PDB entry 5E0S | X-ray diffraction, 2.90 A resolution | chains C and J of the 14 polymer chains in the assembly

Chain C:
Molecule: ATP-dependent Clp protease proteolytic subunit 2
From: Mycobacterium tuberculosis (strain CDC 1551 / Oshkosh)
Notes: EC 3.4.21.92
UniProt: P9WPC2 (CLPP2_MYCTO); residues 1-214 here = UniProt positions 1-214
Chain sequence (214 residues; row label = number of the first residue in the row):
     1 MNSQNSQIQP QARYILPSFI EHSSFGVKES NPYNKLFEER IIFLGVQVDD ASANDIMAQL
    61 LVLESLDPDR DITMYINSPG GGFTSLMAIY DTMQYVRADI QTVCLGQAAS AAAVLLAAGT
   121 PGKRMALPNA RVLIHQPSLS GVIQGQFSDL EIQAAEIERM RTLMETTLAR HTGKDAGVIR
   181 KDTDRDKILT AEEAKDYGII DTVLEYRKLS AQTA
Disordered / not traced: 1-13, 211-214
Swiss-Prot annotation at these positions:
  - active site: S110 (Nucleophile), H135

Chain J:
Molecule: ATP-dependent Clp protease proteolytic subunit 1
From: Mycobacterium tuberculosis (strain CDC 1551 / Oshkosh)
Notes: EC 3.4.21.92
UniProt: P9WPC4 (CLPP1_MYCTO); residue numbers follow UniProt; this construct covers 1-200
Chain sequence (200 residues; each row starts with the number of its first residue):
     1 MSQVTDMRSN SQGLSLTDSV YERLLSERII FLGSEVNDEI ANRLCAQILL LAAEDASKDI
    61 SLYINSPGGS ISAGMAIYDT MVLAPCDIAT YAMGMAASMG EFLLAAGTKG KRYALPHARI
   121 LMHQPLGGVT GSAADIAIQA EQFAVIKKEM FRLNAEFTGQ PIERIEADSD RDRWFTAAEA
   181 LEYGFVDHII TRAHVNGEAQ
Disordered / not traced: 1-14, 193-200
Swiss-Prot annotation at these positions:
  - active site: S98 (Nucleophile), H123

Interface between chain C and chain J:
Pairs across the interface (41):
  Q136(C) - S132(J)
  Q136(C) - A134(J)  hydrogen bond (side chain-backbone)
  P137(C) - S132(J)
  P137(C) - A133(J)  hydrogen bond (backbone-backbone)
  S138(C) - G131(J)
  S138(C) - S132(J)
  L139(C) - T130(J)  hydrogen bond (backbone-side chain)
  L139(C) - G131(J)  hydrogen bond (backbone-backbone)
  L139(C) - I136(J)  hydrophobic
  G141(C) - T130(J)  hydrogen bond (backbone-side chain)
  V142(C) - V129(J)
  V142(C) - T130(J)
  I143(C) - G128(J)
  I143(C) - V129(J)  hydrogen bond (backbone-backbone)
  Q144(C) - G127(J)
  G145(C) - L126(J)
  G145(C) - G127(J)  hydrogen bond (backbone-backbone)
  Q146(C) - Q124(J)
  Q146(C) - P125(J)
  Q146(C) - L126(J)
  Q146(C) - D170(J)  hydrogen bond (side chain-backbone)
  Q146(C) - R171(J)
  F147(C) - Q124(J)  hydrogen bond (backbone-side chain)
  F147(C) - P125(J)  hydrogen bond (backbone-backbone)
  F147(C) - L126(J)
  F147(C) - G127(J)
  F147(C) - F143(J)  hydrophobic
  F147(C) - I146(J)  hydrophobic
  S148(C) - Q124(J)  hydrogen bond (backbone-side chain)
  S148(C) - K147(J)  hydrogen bond
  S148(C) - D170(J)
  L150(C) - G127(J)
  L150(C) - G128(J)
  L150(C) - F143(J)  hydrophobic
  E151(C) - K147(J)  salt bridge
  A154(C) - I136(J)  hydrophobic
  A154(C) - A140(J)  hydrophobic
  I157(C) - A133(J)  hydrophobic
  I157(C) - I136(J)  hydrophobic
  R161(C) - A133(J)
  R161(C) - A134(J)
Other interface residues (no listed pair), chain C (20 interface residues in all): S140, E158, D184
Other interface residues (no listed pair), chain J (19 interface residues in all): A137

Overview:
The interface between chain C and chain J involves 20 residues on one side and 19 on the other, with 12
hydrogen bonds and 1 salt bridge. Polar pairs include E151(C)-K147(J), Q136(C)-A134(J) and L139(C)-T130(J).
Here chain C is ATP-dependent Clp protease proteolytic subunit 2 and chain J is ATP-dependent Clp protease
proteolytic subunit 1, both from Mycobacterium tuberculosis (strain CDC 1551 / Oshkosh). Entry 5E0S (crystal
structure of the active form of the proteolytic complex clpP1 and clpP2) was determined by X-ray diffraction,
deposited together with 5DZK.
